Entry 6XU2 (X-ray diffraction, 2.83 A resolution); this record covers chains A and B.

# Chain A
Molecule: Importin-5
From: Homo sapiens
UniProt: O00410 (IPO5_HUMAN), isoform O00410-3; residues 1-1115 here = UniProt positions 1-1115
Sequence (1115 residues; row label = number of the first residue in the row):
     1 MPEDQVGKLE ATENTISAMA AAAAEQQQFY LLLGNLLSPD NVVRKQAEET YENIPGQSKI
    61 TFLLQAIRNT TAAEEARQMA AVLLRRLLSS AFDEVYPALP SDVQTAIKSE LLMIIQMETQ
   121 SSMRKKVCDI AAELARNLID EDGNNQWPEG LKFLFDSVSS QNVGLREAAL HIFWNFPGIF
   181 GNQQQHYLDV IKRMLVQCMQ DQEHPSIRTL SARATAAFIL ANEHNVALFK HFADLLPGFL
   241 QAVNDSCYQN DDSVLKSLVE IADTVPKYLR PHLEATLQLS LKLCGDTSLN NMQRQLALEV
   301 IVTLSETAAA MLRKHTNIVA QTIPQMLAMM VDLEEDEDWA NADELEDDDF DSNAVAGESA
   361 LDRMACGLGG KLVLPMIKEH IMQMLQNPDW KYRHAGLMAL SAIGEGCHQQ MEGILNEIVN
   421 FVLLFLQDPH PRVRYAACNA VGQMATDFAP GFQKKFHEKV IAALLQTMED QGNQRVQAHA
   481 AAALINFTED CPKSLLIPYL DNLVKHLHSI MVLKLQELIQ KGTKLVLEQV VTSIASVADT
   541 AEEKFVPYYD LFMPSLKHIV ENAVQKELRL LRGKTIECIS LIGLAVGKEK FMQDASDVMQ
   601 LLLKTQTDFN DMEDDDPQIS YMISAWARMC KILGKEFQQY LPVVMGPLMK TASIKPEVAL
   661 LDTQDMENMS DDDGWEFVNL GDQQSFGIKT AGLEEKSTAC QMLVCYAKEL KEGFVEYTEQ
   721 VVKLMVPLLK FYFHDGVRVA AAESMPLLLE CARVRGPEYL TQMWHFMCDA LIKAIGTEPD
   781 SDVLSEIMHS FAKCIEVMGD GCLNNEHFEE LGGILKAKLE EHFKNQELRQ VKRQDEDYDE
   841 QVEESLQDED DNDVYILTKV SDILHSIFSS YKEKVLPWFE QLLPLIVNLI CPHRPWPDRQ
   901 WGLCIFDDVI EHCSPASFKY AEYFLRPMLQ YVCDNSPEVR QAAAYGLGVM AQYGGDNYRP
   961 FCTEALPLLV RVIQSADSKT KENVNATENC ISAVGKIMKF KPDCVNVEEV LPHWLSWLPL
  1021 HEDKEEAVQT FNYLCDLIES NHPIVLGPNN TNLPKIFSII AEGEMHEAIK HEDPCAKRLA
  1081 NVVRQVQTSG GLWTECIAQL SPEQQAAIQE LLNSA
Not modelled in the structure: 1-20, 346-349
Reported in the primary citation:
  - mutagenesis - E489K: decreased binding to PA-PB1 sub-complex
  - mutagenesis - N439D, N439K, D539K, K574E: increased binding to PA-PB1

# Chain B
Molecule: Antipain
Sequence (4 residues; row label = number of the first residue in the row):
     1 XRVX
Modified positions: FC0 (N-carboxy-L-phenylalanine) at position 1; RGL (arginal) at position 4

# Chain A / chain B interface
Contacting residue pairs (16; chain A residue first):
  Tyr855(A) - FC0_1(B)
  Lys859(A) - FC0_1(B)
  Gln900(A) - Val3(B)
  Gln900(A) - RGL_4(B)  hydrogen bond (side chain-backbone)
  Trp901(A) - Val3(B)  hydrophobic
  Cys904(A) - RGL_4(B)
  Glu938(A) - RGL_4(B)
  Gln941(A) - Val3(B)  hydrogen bond (side chain-backbone)
  Gln941(A) - RGL_4(B)
  Ala942(A) - RGL_4(B)
  Tyr945(A) - RGL_4(B)
  Asn989(A) - RGL_4(B)
  Asp1023(A) - Arg2(B)  salt bridge
  Asp1023(A) - RGL_4(B)
  Glu1025(A) - RGL_4(B)
  Glu1026(A) - RGL_4(B)
Other interface residues (no listed pair), chain A (16 interface residues in all): Asp907, Glu1022, Lys1024

# In short
Chain A and chain B form an interface of 16 and 4 residues respectively, with 2 hydrogen bonds and 1 salt
bridge. Polar contacts include Asp1023(A)-Arg2(B), Gln900(A)-RGL_4(B) and Gln941(A)-Val3(B). From the paper:
N439D, N439K and D539K of chain A, among others, increase binding to PA-PB1; E489K of chain A reduces binding
to PA-PB1 sub-complex.
Here chain A is Importin-5 (Homo sapiens) and chain B is Antipain. Entry 6XU2 (Human karyopherin RanBP5
(isoform-3)) was determined by X-ray diffraction together with 6XTE from the same study.
